1AYN - chains 1 and 2 of the 4 polymer chains in the assembly; structure by X-ray diffraction, 2.90 A resolution.

# Chain 1
Name: Human rhinovirus 16 coat protein
Organism: Human rhinovirus sp
Notes: engineered mutation(s): N-TERMINAL MYRISTOYLATION ON VP4
UniProt: Q82122 (POLG_HRV16); residues 1-285 here correspond to UniProt positions 568-852 (UniProt number = residue number + 567)
Amino-acid sequence (285 residues; numbered 1 to 285; the number before each row is that of its first residue):
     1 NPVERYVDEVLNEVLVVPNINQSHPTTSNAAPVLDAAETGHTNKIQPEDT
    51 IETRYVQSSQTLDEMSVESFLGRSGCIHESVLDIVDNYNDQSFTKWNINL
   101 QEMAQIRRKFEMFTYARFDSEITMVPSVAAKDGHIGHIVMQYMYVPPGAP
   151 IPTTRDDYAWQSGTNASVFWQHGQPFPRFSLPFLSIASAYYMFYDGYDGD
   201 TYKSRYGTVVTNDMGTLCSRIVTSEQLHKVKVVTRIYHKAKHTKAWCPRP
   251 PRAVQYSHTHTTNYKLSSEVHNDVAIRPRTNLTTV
Bound ions: Zn2+ near His-134 (its only coordinating residue here)

# Chain 2
Name: Human rhinovirus 16 coat protein
Organism: Human rhinovirus sp
Notes: engineered mutation(s): N-TERMINAL MYRISTOYLATION ON VP4
UniProt: Q82122 (POLG_HRV16); residues 1-261 here correspond to UniProt positions 69-329 (UniProt number = residue number + 68)
Amino-acid sequence (261 residues; each row starts with the number of its first residue):
     1 SPSVEACGYSDRIIQITRGDSTITSQDVANAVVGYGVWPHYLTPQDATAI
    51 DKPTQPDTSSNRFYTLDSKMWNSTSKGWWWKLPDALKDMGIFGENMFYHF
   101 LGRSGYTVHVQCNASKFHQGTLLVVMIPEHQLATVNKGNVNAGYKYTHPG
   151 EAGREVGTQVENEKQPSDDNWLNFDGTLLGNLLIFPHQFINLRSNNSATL
   201 IVPYVNAVPMDSMVRHNNWSLVIIPVCQLQSNNISNIVPITVSISPMCAE
   251 FSGARAKTVVQ
Unresolved in the structure: 1-9

# Chain 1 / chain 2 interface
Residue-residue contacts (103; chain 1 residue first):
  Ala-37(1) / Phe-189(2)
  Glu-38(1) / Ala-29(2)
  Glu-38(1) / Gln-188(2)
  Glu-38(1) / Phe-189(2)  hydrogen bond (backbone-backbone)
  Glu-38(1) / Asn-191(2)  hydrogen bond
  Glu-38(1) / Ser-194(2)  hydrogen bond
  Glu-38(1) / Asn-195(2)
  Thr-39(1) / Ala-29(2)
  Thr-39(1) / Val-32(2)
  Thr-39(1) / Gln-188(2)  hydrogen bond (backbone-side chain)
  Gly-40(1) / His-187(2)
  His-41(1) / Ala-31(2)
  His-41(1) / Val-32(2)
  Thr-114(1) / Glu-129(2)
  Tyr-115(1) / Glu-129(2)  hydrogen bond
  Tyr-115(1) / Val-205(2)  hydrophobic
  Tyr-115(1) / Asn-206(2)
  Ala-187(1) / Ala-207(2)
  Ala-187(1) / Val-208(2)  hydrophobic
  Ser-188(1) / Ala-207(2)  hydrogen bond (backbone-backbone)
  Ala-189(1) / Ala-207(2)
  Tyr-191(1) / Glu-129(2)
  Tyr-191(1) / Asn-206(2)  hydrogen bond
  Tyr-191(1) / Ala-207(2)
  Tyr-191(1) / Val-208(2)
  Tyr-191(1) / Asp-211(2)
  Phe-193(1) / Glu-129(2)
  Phe-193(1) / Gln-131(2)
  Tyr-194(1) / Glu-129(2)
  Tyr-194(1) / Gln-131(2)  hydrogen bond (backbone-side chain)
  Tyr-194(1) / His-216(2)
  Asp-195(1) / Lys-81(2)  salt bridge
  Asp-195(1) / Glu-129(2)  hydrogen bond (backbone-side chain)
  Asp-195(1) / His-130(2)
  Asp-195(1) / His-216(2)
  Asp-195(1) / Asn-217(2)  hydrogen bond (backbone-backbone)
  Asp-195(1) / Ser-220(2)
  Gly-196(1) / Arg-215(2)
  Tyr-197(1) / Ala-142(2)  hydrogen bond (side chain-backbone)
  Tyr-197(1) / Gly-143(2)  hydrogen bond (side chain-backbone)
  Tyr-197(1) / Tyr-144(2)  hydrogen bond (side chain-backbone)
  Tyr-197(1) / Thr-147(2)  hydrogen bond
  Tyr-197(1) / His-148(2)
  Tyr-197(1) / Arg-215(2)  hydrogen bond (backbone-backbone)
  Gly-199(1) / Tyr-144(2)
  Gly-199(1) / Arg-215(2)
  Asp-200(1) / Tyr-144(2)
  Asp-200(1) / Val-214(2)
  Asp-200(1) / Val-260(2)
  Thr-201(1) / Tyr-144(2)
  Tyr-202(1) / Lys-164(2)
  Tyr-206(1) / His-130(2)
  Tyr-206(1) / Gln-131(2)
  Tyr-206(1) / Leu-132(2)  hydrogen bond (side chain-backbone)
  Tyr-206(1) / Asn-141(2)  hydrogen bond (backbone-side chain)
  Gly-207(1) / Gln-131(2)
  Thr-208(1) / Gln-131(2)
  Cys-247(1) / Tyr-35(2)
  Cys-247(1) / Val-205(2)  hydrophobic
  Pro-248(1) / Ile-184(2)
  Pro-248(1) / Phe-185(2)
  Arg-249(1) / Pro-128(2)  hydrogen bond (side chain-backbone)
  Arg-249(1) / Glu-129(2)  hydrogen bond (side chain-backbone)
  Arg-249(1) / Ile-184(2)
  Arg-249(1) / Phe-185(2)
  Pro-250(1) / Thr-177(2)
  Pro-250(1) / Asn-181(2)
  Pro-250(1) / Ile-184(2)
  Pro-250(1) / Phe-185(2)
  Pro-251(1) / Thr-177(2)
  Pro-251(1) / Asn-181(2)
  Arg-252(1) / Asp-175(2)  hydrogen bond (side chain-backbone)
  Arg-252(1) / Gly-176(2)
  Ala-253(1) / Gly-176(2)  hydrogen bond (backbone-backbone)
  Ala-253(1) / Leu-178(2)  hydrophobic
  Val-254(1) / Gly-176(2)
  His-258(1) / Gly-138(2)
  His-258(1) / Asn-139(2)
  His-260(1) / Gln-131(2)  hydrogen bond (backbone-side chain)
  Thr-261(1) / Gln-131(2)
  Thr-261(1) / Asn-141(2)  hydrogen bond
  Thr-262(1) / Gln-131(2)  hydrogen bond (side chain-backbone)
  Thr-262(1) / Leu-132(2)  hydrogen bond (side chain-backbone)
  Thr-262(1) / Ala-133(2)  hydrogen bond (side chain-backbone)
  Thr-262(1) / Asp-175(2)
  Asn-263(1) / Ala-133(2)
  Asn-263(1) / Thr-134(2)  hydrogen bond
  Asn-263(1) / Gly-138(2)  hydrogen bond (side chain-backbone)
  Asn-263(1) / Asn-139(2)
  Asn-263(1) / Val-140(2)  hydrogen bond (side chain-backbone)
  Asn-263(1) / Asn-141(2)  hydrogen bond
  Tyr-264(1) / Ala-133(2)  hydrophobic
  Tyr-264(1) / Thr-134(2)  hydrogen bond (backbone-backbone)
  Tyr-264(1) / Val-135(2)
  Tyr-264(1) / Asn-136(2)  hydrogen bond (backbone-backbone)
  Tyr-264(1) / Ser-167(2)  hydrogen bond
  Tyr-264(1) / Asp-169(2)  hydrogen bond
  Tyr-264(1) / Leu-172(2)  hydrophobic
  Tyr-264(1) / Gly-176(2)
  Lys-265(1) / Asn-136(2)
  Leu-266(1) / Asn-136(2)  hydrogen bond (backbone-side chain)
  Leu-266(1) / Asp-169(2)
  Val-274(1) / Trp-171(2)  hydrophobic
Other interface residues (no listed pair), chain 1 (43 interface residues in all): Asp-198, Val-270, Ile-276
Other interface residues (no listed pair), chain 2 (58 interface residues in all): Asn-30, Ile-127, Asn-173, Leu-182, Thr-258, Gln-261

# In short
The interface between chain 1 and chain 2 involves 43 residues on one side and 58 on the other, with 35
hydrogen bonds and 1 salt bridge. Polar pairs include Asp-195(1)/Lys-81(2), Glu-38(1)/Asn-191(2) and
Glu-38(1)/Ser-194(2).
Chain 1 is Human rhinovirus 16 coat protein and chain 2 is Human rhinovirus 16 coat protein, both from Human
rhinovirus sp; the structure, Human rhinovirus 16 coat protein, was determined by X-ray diffraction.
